Entry 3IQZ (X-ray diffraction, 2.10 A resolution); this record covers chains C and F of the 6 polymer chains in the assembly.

[Chain C (and F)]
Name: F420-dependent methylenetetrahydromethanopterin dehydrogenase
Source organism: Methanopyrus kandleri
Notes: EC 1.5.99.9; chain F of this document is another copy of the same molecule, construct and numbering; everything in this record applies to it too
UniProt: P94951 (MTD_METKA); residues 1-283 here = UniProt positions 1-283
Chain sequence (283 residues; each row starts with the number of its first residue):
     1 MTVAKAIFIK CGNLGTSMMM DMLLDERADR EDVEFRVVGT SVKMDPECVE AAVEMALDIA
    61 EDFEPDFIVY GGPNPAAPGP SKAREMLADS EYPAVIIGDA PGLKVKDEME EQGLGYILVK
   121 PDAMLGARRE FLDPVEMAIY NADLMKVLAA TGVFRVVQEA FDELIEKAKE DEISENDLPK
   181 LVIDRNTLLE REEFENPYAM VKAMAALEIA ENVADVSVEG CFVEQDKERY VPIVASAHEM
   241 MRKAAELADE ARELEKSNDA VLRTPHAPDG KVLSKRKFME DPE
Unresolved in the structure: 1
Small-molecule neighbours:
  - 5,10-dimethylene tetrahydromethanopterin (H4M), molecule 1: Asn13, Leu14, Gly15, Val42, Asp122, Ala123, Met124, Leu125, Ala127, Arg128, Arg129, Glu130, Met137, Tyr140, Asn141, Leu144, Cys221, Phe222, Tyr230
  - 5,10-dimethylene tetrahydromethanopterin (H4M), molecule 2: Glu26, Arg27, Ala28

[Interface between chain C and chain F]
Pairs across the interface (56; chain C residue first):
  Arg185(C) - Val216(F)
  Arg185(C) - Glu219(F)  salt bridge
  Arg185(C) - Ile233(F)
  Asn186(C) - Glu219(F)  hydrogen bond
  Asn186(C) - Arg229(F)
  Asn186(C) - Ile233(F)
  Leu189(C) - Arg229(F)
  Leu189(C) - Pro232(F)  hydrophobic
  Leu189(C) - Ile233(F)  hydrophobic
  Met200(C) - Pro232(F)  hydrophobic
  Val201(C) - Pro232(F)
  Val201(C) - Ser236(F)
  Val201(C) - Glu239(F)
  Lys202(C) - Glu239(F)  salt bridge
  Lys202(C) - Arg242(F)
  Met204(C) - Pro232(F)  hydrophobic
  Met204(C) - Ile233(F)  hydrophobic
  Met204(C) - Ser236(F)
  Ala205(C) - Ser236(F)
  Ala205(C) - Glu239(F)
  Ala205(C) - Met240(F)  hydrophobic
  Glu208(C) - Val216(F)
  Glu208(C) - Met240(F)
  Asn212(C) - Asn212(F)
  Asn212(C) - Met240(F)
  Val216(C) - Arg185(F)
  Val216(C) - Glu208(F)
  Glu219(C) - Arg185(F)  salt bridge
  Glu219(C) - Asn186(F)  hydrogen bond
  Arg229(C) - Asn186(F)
  Arg229(C) - Leu189(F)
  Pro232(C) - Leu189(F)  hydrophobic
  Pro232(C) - Met200(F)  hydrophobic
  Pro232(C) - Val201(F)
  Pro232(C) - Met204(F)
  Ile233(C) - Arg185(F)
  Ile233(C) - Asn186(F)
  Ile233(C) - Met204(F)  hydrophobic
  Ala235(C) - Val201(F)  hydrophobic
  Ser236(C) - Val201(F)
  Ser236(C) - Met204(F)
  Ser236(C) - Ala205(F)
  Glu239(C) - Val201(F)
  Glu239(C) - Lys202(F)  salt bridge
  Met240(C) - Ala205(F)  hydrophobic
  Met240(C) - Glu208(F)
  Arg242(C) - Lys202(F)
  Arg242(C) - Glu250(F)  salt bridge
  Lys243(C) - Glu246(F)  salt bridge
  Lys243(C) - Leu247(F)
  Lys243(C) - Glu250(F)  salt bridge
  Glu246(C) - Lys243(F)  salt bridge
  Glu246(C) - Glu246(F)
  Leu247(C) - Lys243(F)
  Glu250(C) - Arg242(F)  salt bridge
  Glu250(C) - Lys243(F)  salt bridge
Interface residues without a listed pair, chain C (26 interface residues in all): Tyr198, Ile209
Interface residues without a listed pair, chain F (27 interface residues in all): Tyr198, Ile209, Glu228, Ala235

[Overview]
26 residues of chain C and 27 residues of chain F are in contact; the contacts include 2 hydrogen bonds and 10
salt bridges. Polar contacts include Arg185(C)-Glu219(F), Lys202(C)-Glu239(F) and Arg242(C)-Glu250(F). Bound
to chain C: 5,10-dimethylene tetrahydromethanopterin.
Both chains are F420-dependent methylenetetrahydromethanopterin dehydrogenase (Methanopyrus kandleri). Entry
3IQZ (Structure of F420 dependent methylene-tetrahydromethanopterin dehydrogenase in complex with
methylene-tetrahydromethanopterin) was determined by X-ray diffraction (same publication as 3IQE and 3IQF).
